6JJP - chains A and B of the 3 polymer chains in the assembly; structure by X-ray diffraction, 2.90 A resolution.

[Chain A]
Name: Heavy chain of MW11-h317
Organism: Homo sapiens
Amino-acid sequence (220 residues; row label = number of the first residue in the row):
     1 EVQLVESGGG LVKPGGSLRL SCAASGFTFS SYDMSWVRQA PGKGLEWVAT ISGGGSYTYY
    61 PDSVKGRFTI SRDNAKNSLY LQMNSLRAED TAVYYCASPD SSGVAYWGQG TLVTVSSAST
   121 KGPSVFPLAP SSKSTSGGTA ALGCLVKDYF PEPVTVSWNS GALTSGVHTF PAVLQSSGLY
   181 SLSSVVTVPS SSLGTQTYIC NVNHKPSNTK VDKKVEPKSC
Disulfide bonds: C22-C96, C144-C200
From the paper describing this entry:
  - binding site for N-acetylglucosamine: G54, Y57
  - binding site for alpha-L-fucopyranose: S31, G54
  - binding site for beta-D-mannopyranose: G54
  - binding site for alpha-D-mannopyranose: R72

[Chain B]
Name: light chain of MW11-h317
Organism: Homo sapiens
Amino-acid sequence (214 residues; row label = number of the first residue in the row):
     1 DIVMTQSPLS LPVTPGEPAS ITCKASQDVE TVVAWYLQKP GQSPRLLIYW ASTRHTGVPD
    61 RFSGSGSGTD FTLKISRVEA EDVGVYYCQQ YSRYPWTFGQ GTKLEIKRTV AAPSVFIFPP
   121 SDEQLKSGTA SVVCLLNNFY PREAKVQWKV DNALQSGNSQ ESVTEQDSKD STYSLSSTLT
   181 LSKADYEKHK VYACEVTHQG LSSPVTKSFN RGEC
Disulfide bonds: C23-C88, C134-C194

[How chain A and chain B interact]
Pairs across the interface (75):
  Q39(A) - Q38(B)  hydrogen bond
  Q39(A) - Y87(B)  hydrogen bond
  K43(A) - Y87(B)
  G44(A) - Y87(B)
  L45(A) - P44(B)  hydrophobic
  L45(A) - Y87(B)  hydrophobic
  L45(A) - F98(B)
  W47(A) - Y94(B)  hydrophobic
  W47(A) - P95(B)  hydrophobic
  W47(A) - W96(B)
  W47(A) - F98(B)
  T50(A) - Y94(B)  hydrogen bond
  T50(A) - W96(B)
  Y59(A) - Y94(B)  hydrophobic
  Y95(A) - Q38(B)  hydrogen bond
  Y95(A) - Q42(B)
  Y95(A) - S43(B)
  Y95(A) - P44(B)
  P99(A) - W96(B)  hydrophobic
  S101(A) - W50(B)
  S101(A) - Y91(B)  hydrogen bond (backbone-side chain)
  S102(A) - L46(B)
  S102(A) - Y49(B)
  S102(A) - Y91(B)
  G103(A) - Y36(B)
  G103(A) - Y91(B)
  V104(A) - Y36(B)  hydrogen bond (backbone-side chain)
  V104(A) - Q89(B)
  A105(A) - L46(B)  hydrophobic
  W107(A) - Y36(B)
  W107(A) - P44(B)
  G108(A) - S43(B)
  F126(A) - S121(B)
  F126(A) - Q124(B)
  P127(A) - S121(B)
  P127(A) - E123(B)
  L128(A) - F118(B)
  A129(A) - F118(B)
  K133(A) - I117(B)  hydrogen bond (backbone-backbone)
  K133(A) - S208(B)
  K133(A) - E213(B)
  S134(A) - F116(B)
  S134(A) - I117(B)
  S134(A) - F118(B)
  T135(A) - F116(B)
  T135(A) - K207(B)
  S136(A) - F116(B)
  A141(A) - F116(B)  hydrophobic
  A141(A) - F118(B)
  L145(A) - Q124(B)
  L145(A) - S131(B)
  K147(A) - Q124(B)
  K147(A) - T129(B)
  H168(A) - N137(B)
  H168(A) - N138(B)  hydrogen bond
  H168(A) - D167(B)
  H168(A) - S174(B)  hydrogen bond
  F170(A) - L135(B)  hydrophobic
  F170(A) - S162(B)
  F170(A) - T164(B)
  F170(A) - S174(B)
  F170(A) - L175(B)
  F170(A) - S176(B)
  P171(A) - S162(B)  hydrogen bond (backbone-side chain)
  P171(A) - V163(B)
  V173(A) - Q160(B)
  V173(A) - E161(B)
  Q175(A) - Q160(B)  hydrogen bond
  V185(A) - L135(B)  hydrophobic
  T187(A) - N137(B)
  K213(A) - E123(B)  salt bridge
  K218(A) - P119(B)
  K218(A) - C214(B)
  C220(A) - E213(B)  hydrogen bond (side chain-backbone)
  C220(A) - C214(B)  disulfide
Other interface residues (no listed pair), chain A (46 interface residues in all): S35, V37, E46, P61, D100, T139, L142, T169, S183
Other interface residues (no listed pair), chain B (45 interface residues in all): H55, S114, P120, V133, F209
Disulfides between the chains: C220(A)-C214(B)

[Overview]
46 residues of chain A and 45 residues of chain B are in contact; the contacts include 1 disulfide bond, 12
hydrogen bonds and 1 salt bridge. Polar contacts include K213(A)-E123(B), Q39(A)-Q38(B) and Q39(A)-Y87(B). The
paper reports a binding site for N-acetylglucosamine at G54(A) and Y57(A); a binding site for
alpha-L-fucopyranose at S31(A) and G54(A).
Here chain A is Heavy chain of MW11-h317 and chain B is light chain of MW11-h317, both from Homo sapiens.
Entry 6JJP (Crystal structure of Fab of a PD-1 monoclonal antibody MW11-h317 in complex with PD-1) was
determined by X-ray diffraction.
